PDB entry 9G6S | X-ray diffraction, 2.37 A resolution | chains H and L

# Chain H
Molecule: Fab-IP2 H chain
From: Mus musculus
Notes: antibody fragment or engineered binder
Amino-acid sequence (218 residues; numbered 1 to 218; the number before each row is that of its first residue):
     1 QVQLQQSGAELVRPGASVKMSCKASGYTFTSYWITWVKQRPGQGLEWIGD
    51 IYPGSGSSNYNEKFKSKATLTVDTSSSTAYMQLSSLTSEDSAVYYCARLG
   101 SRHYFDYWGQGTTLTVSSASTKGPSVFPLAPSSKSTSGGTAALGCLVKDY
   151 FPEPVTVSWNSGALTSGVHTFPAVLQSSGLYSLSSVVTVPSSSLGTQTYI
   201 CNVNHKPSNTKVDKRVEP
Not modelled in the structure: 133-135, 193-197
Cystine bridges: Cys22-Cys96, Cys145-Cys201
Small-molecule neighbours: rocuronium (RBR): Thr35, Trp47, Asp50, Asn59, Leu99, His103, Phe105

# Chain L
Molecule: Fab-IP2 L chain
From: Mus musculus
Notes: antibody fragment or engineered binder
Amino-acid sequence (214 residues; numbered 1 to 214; the number before each row is that of its first residue):
     1 QIVLTQSPALMSASPGEKVTMTCSASSSVSYMYWYQQKPGSPPKSWIYLT
    51 SNLASGVPARFSGSGSGTSYSLTISSMEAEDAATYYCQQWSPNPPITFGA
   101 GTKLELKRTVAAPSVFIFPPSDEQLKSGTASVVCLLNNFYPREAKVQWKV
   151 DNALQSGNSQESVTEQDSKDSTYSLSSTLTLSKADYEKHKVYACEVTHQG
   201 LSSPVTKSFNRGEC
Not modelled in the structure: 212-214
Cystine bridges: Cys23-Cys87, Cys134-Cys194
Small-molecule neighbours: rocuronium (RBR): Tyr31, Tyr33, Tyr35, Leu49, Gln88, Trp90, Ile96

# How chain H and chain L interact
Residue-residue contacts (64; chain H residue first):
  Gln39(H) - Gln37(L)  hydrogen bond
  Gln39(H) - Tyr86(L)  hydrogen bond
  Gly44(H) - Tyr86(L)
  Leu45(H) - Phe98(L)
  Trp47(H) - Pro94(L)
  Trp47(H) - Ile96(L)  hydrophobic
  Tyr95(H) - Gln37(L)
  Tyr95(H) - Ser41(L)
  Tyr95(H) - Pro42(L)  hydrophobic
  Tyr95(H) - Pro43(L)
  Arg102(H) - Tyr48(L)  hydrogen bond
  Arg102(H) - Ser55(L)
  His103(H) - Tyr33(L)  hydrogen bond (backbone-side chain)
  Tyr104(H) - Ser45(L)
  Tyr104(H) - Tyr48(L)  hydrophobic
  Tyr104(H) - Ala54(L)  hydrophobic
  Tyr104(H) - Ser55(L)  hydrogen bond (side chain-backbone)
  Phe105(H) - Tyr35(L)
  Phe105(H) - Ser45(L)  hydrogen bond (backbone-side chain)
  Trp108(H) - Tyr35(L)  hydrophobic
  Trp108(H) - Pro42(L)  hydrophobic
  Trp108(H) - Pro43(L)
  Gly109(H) - Pro42(L)
  Val126(H) - Glu123(L)
  Phe127(H) - Ser121(L)
  Phe127(H) - Glu123(L)
  Phe127(H) - Gln124(L)
  Pro128(H) - Ser121(L)
  Leu129(H) - Phe118(L)  hydrophobic
  Leu129(H) - Val133(L)  hydrophobic
  Ala130(H) - Phe118(L)
  Ala130(H) - Pro119(L)
  Ser137(H) - Ser114(L)
  Ser137(H) - Val115(L)
  Ser137(H) - Phe116(L)
  Ser137(H) - Lys207(L)
  Thr140(H) - Phe116(L)
  Ala141(H) - Phe116(L)  hydrophobic
  Ala142(H) - Phe116(L)
  Ala142(H) - Phe118(L)
  Ala142(H) - Leu135(L)  hydrophobic
  Leu146(H) - Ser131(L)
  Lys148(H) - Gln124(L)
  Lys148(H) - Ser131(L)
  Lys148(H) - Thr180(L)
  Ser166(H) - Lys169(L)
  His169(H) - Asn137(L)  hydrogen bond
  His169(H) - Asn138(L)
  His169(H) - Ser174(L)
  Phe171(H) - Leu135(L)  hydrophobic
  Phe171(H) - Ser162(L)
  Phe171(H) - Thr164(L)
  Phe171(H) - Ser174(L)
  Phe171(H) - Leu175(L)
  Phe171(H) - Ser176(L)
  Pro172(H) - Ser162(L)  hydrogen bond (backbone-side chain)
  Pro172(H) - Val163(L)
  Val174(H) - Gln160(L)
  Val174(H) - Glu161(L)
  Val174(H) - Ser162(L)
  Leu175(H) - Gln160(L)  hydrogen bond (backbone-side chain)
  Val186(H) - Leu135(L)  hydrophobic
  Thr188(H) - Asn137(L)
  Lys214(H) - Glu123(L)  salt bridge
Other interface residues (no listed pair), chain H (38 interface residues in all): Glu46, Asn61, Gln110, Thr136, Gly138, Leu143, Ser184
Other interface residues (no listed pair), chain L (46 interface residues in all): Lys44, Leu49, Leu53, Pro95, Gly99, Ala100, Asp167, Thr178

# In short
38 residues of chain H and 46 residues of chain L are in contact, with 9 hydrogen bonds and 1 salt bridge.
Polar pairs include Lys214(H)-Glu123(L), Gln39(H)-Gln37(L) and Gln39(H)-Tyr86(L). Rocuronium is bound between
chain H and chain L.
Here chain H is Fab-IP2 H chain and chain L is Fab-IP2 L chain, both from Mus musculus. Entry 9G6S (Fab-IP2 in
complex with rocuronium) was determined by X-ray diffraction (same publication as 9G6Q and 9G6R).
